PDB entry 7PAL | electron microscopy, 4.70 A resolution (low resolution: residue-level contacts below are approximate; hydrogen-bond / salt-bridge calls are withheld) | chains c and 3 of the 56 polymer chains in the assembly

Chain c:
Protein: 50S ribosomal protein L4
From: Mycoplasmoides pneumoniae M129
UniProtKB: P75579 (RL4_MYCPN); numbering as in UniProt (aligned over 1-212)
Chain sequence (212 residues; row label = number of the first residue in the row):
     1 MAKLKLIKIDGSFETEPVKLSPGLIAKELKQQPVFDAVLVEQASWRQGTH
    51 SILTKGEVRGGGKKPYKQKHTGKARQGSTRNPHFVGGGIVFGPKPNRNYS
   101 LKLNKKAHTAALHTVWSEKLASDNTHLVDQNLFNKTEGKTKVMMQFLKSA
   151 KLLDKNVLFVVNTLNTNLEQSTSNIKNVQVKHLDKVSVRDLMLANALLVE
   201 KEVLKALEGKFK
Unresolved in the structure: 1, 212

Chain 3:
Molecule: 23S ribosomal RNA
From: Mycoplasma pneumoniae M129
Sequence (2907 nucleotides; numbered 1 to 2907; the number before each row is that of its first residue):
     1 UACAAUAAGUUACUAAGGGCUUAUGGUGGAUGCCUUGGCACUAAUAGGCG
    51 AUGAAGGACGUGUUAACCUGCGAUAAGCUUCGGGUAGGUGGUAAGAACCU
   101 CAGAUCCGGAGAUUUCCGAAUGGAGCAAUCCGGUAGUUGGAAACAGCUAU
   151 CAUUAAUUGAUGAAUAAAUAGUCAAUUAAAGCAAUACGUGGUGAAGUGAA
   201 ACAUCUCAGUAGCCACAGGAAAAGAAAACGAAUGUGAUUCCGUGUGUAGU
   251 GGCGAGCGAAAGCGGAACAGGCCAAACUUAUCAUUAGAUAGGGGUUGUAG
   301 GGCUUGCAAUGUGGACUUGAAAACGAUAGAAGAAGCUGUUGGAAAGCAGC
   351 GCGCAAAAGGGUGAUAGCCCCGUAUUUGAAAUUGUUUUCAUACCUAGCGA
   401 GAUCCCUGAGUAGCUCGGAAAACGUUAUUUUGAGUGAAUCUGCCCAGACC
   451 AUUGGGUAAGCCUAAAUACUAAUUAGUGACCGAUAGCGAAACAGUACCGU
   501 GAGGGAAAGGUGAAAAGAACCCAGAGAUGGGAGUGAAAUAGAUUCUGAAA
   551 CCAUAUGCCUACAACGUGUCAGAGCACAUUAAUGUGUGAUGGCGUGCGUU
   601 UUGAAGUAUGAGCCGGCGAGUUAUGAUAGCAAGCGUUAGUUAACCAGGAG
   651 AUGGGGAGCUGUAGCGAAAGCGAGUUUUAAAAGAGCGUUUGUUUGUUAUU
   701 AUAGACCCGAAACGGGUUGAGCUAGUCAUGAGCAGGUUGAAGGUUGAGUA
   751 ACAUCAACUGGAGGACCGAACCGACUCUCGUUGAAACGAUAGCGGAUGAC
   801 UUGUGAUUAGGGGUGAAAUUCCAAUCGAAAUCCGUGAUAGCUGGUUCUCG
   851 UCGAAAUAGCUUUAAGGCUAGCGUGAGAUCACAAAUAAGUGGAGGUAAAG
   901 CUACUGAAUGUAUGAUGGCGCCACCUAGGCGUACUGAAUACAAUUAAACU
   951 CUGAAUGCCAUUUAUUUUAUUCUCGCAGUCAGACAGUGGGGGAUAAGCUU
  1001 CAUUGUCAAGAGGGGAAGAGCCCAGAUCAUUAAAUAAGGUCCCCAAAAUA
  1051 UACUAAGUGGAAAAGGAUGUGAAAGUGCUAAAACAGCAAGGAUGUUGGCU
  1101 UAGAAGCAGCCAUCGUUUAAAGAGUGCGUAACAGCUCACUUGUCGAGUGU
  1151 UUUUGCGCCGAAGAUGUAACGGGGCUAAGUAUAUUACCGAAUUUAUGGAU
  1201 AAGAUUUAUAUCUUGUGGUAGACGAGCGUUGUAUUGGAGUUGAAGUCAAA
  1251 GCGUGAGCAUUGGUGGAUCCAAUACAAGUGAGAAUGCCGGCAUGAGUAAC
  1301 GCUUGGGAGUGAGAAUCUCCCAAACCGAUUGACUAAGGUUUCCUGGACCA
  1351 GGGUCGUCCUUCCAGGGUUAGUCUGGACCUAAGCUGAGGCUGAAAAGCGU
  1401 AGGCGAUGGACAACAGGUUAAUAUUCCUGUACUUACAGUUAGACUGAUGG
  1451 AGUGACAAAGAAGGUUUUCCACCCCCAUAAUUGGAUUUGGGGAUAAAUCA
  1501 UAAGGUGGUACAAUAGGCAAAUCCGUUGUGCAUAACAUUGAGUGAUGAUG
  1551 UCGAGUGAAUGAGUGAUCAAGUAGCGAAGGUGGUAUUAAUCAUGCUUUCA
  1601 AGAAAAGCUUCUAGGGUUAAUCUAGCUGUAACCAGUACCGAGAACGAACA
  1651 CACGUAGUCAAGGAGAGGAUCCUAAGGUUAGCGAGUGAACUAUAGCCAAG
  1701 GAACUCUGCAAAUUAACCCCGUAAGUUAGCGAGAAGGGGUGCUUAUGUAA
  1751 AAGUAAGCCGCAGUGAAGAACGAGGGGGGACUGUUUAACUAAAACACAAC
  1801 UCUAUGCCAAACCGUAAGGUGAUGUAUAUGGGGUGACACCUGCCCAGUGC
  1851 UGGAAGGUUAAAGAAGGAGGUUAGCGCAAGCGAAGCUUUUAACUGAAGCC
  1901 CCAGUGAACGGCGGCCGUAACUAUAACGGUCCUAAGGUAGCGAAAUUCCU
  1951 AGUCGGGUAAAUUCCGUCCCGCUUGAAUGGUGUAACCAUCUCUUGACUGU
  2001 CUCGGCUAUAGACUCGGUGAAAUCCAGGUACGGGUGAAGACACCCGUUAG
  2051 GCGCAACGGGACGGAAAGACCCCGUGAAGCUUUACUGUAGCUUAAUAUUG
  2101 AUCAGGACAUUAUCAUGUAGAGAAUAGGUAGGAGCAAUCGAUGCAAGUUC
  2151 GCUAGGACUUGUUGAUGCGAAAGGUGGAAUACUACCCUUGGUUGUGUGCU
  2201 GUUCUAAUUGGUAACUGUUAUCCAGUUUCAAGACAGUGUUAGGUGGGCAG
  2251 UUUGACUGGGGCGGUCGCCUCCUAAAAGGUAACGGAGGCGUACAAAGGUA
  2301 CCUUCAGUACGGUUGGAAAUCGUAUGUAGAGUGUAAUGGUGUAAGGGUGC
  2351 UUGACUGUGAGACAUACAGGUCGAACAGGUGAGAAAUCAGGUCAUAGUGA
  2401 UCCGGUGGUCCAGUAUGGAAUGGCCAUCGCUCAACGGAUAAAAGCUACUC
  2451 CGGGGAUAACAGGCUGAUACUGCCCAAGAGUUCAUAUCGACGGCAGUGUU
  2501 UGGCACCUCGAUGUCGACUCAUCUCAUCCUCGAGCUGAAGCAGGUUCGAA
  2551 GGGUUCGGCUGUUCGCCGAUUAAAGAGAUACGUGAGUUGGGUUCAAACCG
  2601 UCGUGAGACAGGUUGGUCCCUAUCUAUUGUGCCCGUAGGAAGAUUGAAGA
  2651 GUGUUGCUUCUAGUACGAGAGGACCGAAGCGAGGACACCUCUUAUGCUCC
  2701 AGUUGUAGCGCCAGCUGCACCGCUGGGUAGUAACGUGUCUAUUAGAUAAA
  2751 CGCUGAAAGCAUCUAAGUGUGAAACUAUCUCAAAGAUUAAUCUUCCCAUU
  2801 UCGCAAGAAAGUAAGAGCCGUCAAAGACGAUGACGUUGAUAGGUUACAGG
  2851 UGUAAGCAUAGUGAUAUGUUGAGCUGAGUAAUACUAAUUGCUCGAGGACU
  2901 UAUUGGA
Unresolved in the structure: 1-7, 923-927, 1560-1569, 2901-2907

Chain c / chain 3 interface:
Residue-residue contacts - 135 pairs, chain c then chain 3:
  Glu-28(c) with C634(3)
  Lys-30(c) with G633(3); C634(3)
  Gln-32(c) with A632(3)
  Leu-39(c) with C1275(3)
  Val-40(c) with A651(3)
  Glu-41(c) with G650(3); A651(3)
  Gln-42(c) with A479(3); A1233(3)
  Ala-43(c) with A479(3)
  Ser-44(c) with G650(3)
  Trp-45(c) with A479(3)
  Arg-46(c) with A479(3); A1276(3)
  Gln-47(c) with U477(3); G478(3); A479(3); A649(3)
  Thr-49(c) with A40(3); G478(3)
  His-50(c) with C480(3)
  Ser-51(c) with C39(3); A40(3); C487(3)
  Ile-52(c) with C487(3)
  Leu-53(c) with C487(3)
  Lys-55(c) with C708(3); G709(3); G836(3)
  Gly-56(c) with G836(3)
  Val-58(c) with G488(3)
  Arg-59(c) with U185(3); G488(3); G494(3)
  Gly-60(c) with G505(3)
  Gly-61(c) with G505(3)
  Gly-62(c) with C833(3)
  Lys-63(c) with U831(3); C832(3)
  Lys-64(c) with A710(3); A711(3)
  Gln-68(c) with G709(3); A710(3); G2452(3)
  Lys-69(c) with A2069(3); C2451(3); G2452(3)
  His-70(c) with A2066(3); A2067(3)
  Thr-71(c) with U1285(3); A2067(3)
  Gly-72(c) with U1285(3); G1286(3); A2066(3)
  Lys-73(c) with U1285(3); G1286(3); C1287(3)
  Ala-74(c) with G1286(3)
  Arg-75(c) with G709(3); U1285(3); A2067(3); G2452(3); G2453(3)
  Gln-76(c) with C708(3); G709(3); C1287(3)
  Thr-79(c) with G505(3)
  Arg-80(c) with G488(3); A506(3)
  Asn-81(c) with C708(3); G709(3)
  Pro-82(c) with G618(3)
  His-83(c) with C708(3); A1284(3); G1286(3); C1287(3)
  Phe-84(c) with C1287(3)
  Val-85(c) with U484(3); A485(3)
  Gly-86(c) with A485(3)
  Gly-87(c) with A485(3); G486(3)
  Ile-89(c) with G486(3); G1278(3)
  Val-90(c) with A619(3); C707(3)
  Phe-91(c) with U621(3)
  Pro-93(c) with G1278(3)
  Lys-94(c) with U622(3); A705(3)
  Asn-96(c) with A623(3)
  Arg-97(c) with U622(3); A623(3); A1277(3)
  Asn-98(c) with A623(3)
  Leu-101(c) with G695(3); U696(3)
  Lys-102(c) with U641(3); U693(3); U694(3)
  Asn-104(c) with G633(3); U640(3); U641(3); U693(3)
  Lys-105(c) with U641(3); G653(3); G655(3)
  Lys-106(c) with U640(3)
  Ala-107(c) with G633(3)
  His-108(c) with A651(3); U652(3)
  Gly-138(c) with A355(3)
  Lys-139(c) with C354(3); A355(3)
  Thr-140(c) with C354(3); A355(3)
  Lys-141(c) with G353(3); C354(3)
  Asn-156(c) with U1235(3)
  Gln-170(c) with A355(3)
  Ser-173(c) with A356(3)
  Asn-174(c) with C354(3); A356(3); A357(3)
  Ile-175(c) with A357(3)
  Lys-181(c) with G648(3)
  Asp-184(c) with A651(3)
  Lys-185(c) with G648(3); G650(3); A651(3)
  Val-186(c) with A651(3)
  Ser-187(c) with G650(3); A651(3)
  Arg-189(c) with A1233(3)
Also at the interface, not in a pair above, chain c (85 interface residues in all): Phe-35, Gly-48, Thr-54, Gly-77, Ser-78, Gly-92, Pro-95, Leu-103, Met-144, Lys-176, Leu-193
Also at the interface, not in a pair above, chain 3 (79 interface residues in all): C41, A358, G504, G620, U624, G639, G647, G654, G704, C706, U1234, A1274

Summary:
85 residues of chain c and 79 residues of chain 3 are in contact.
Here chain c is 50S ribosomal protein L4 (Mycoplasmoides pneumoniae M129) and chain 3 is 23S ribosomal RNA
(Mycoplasma pneumoniae M129). Entry 7PAL (70S ribosome with A- and P-site tRNAs in Mycoplasma pneumoniae
cells) was determined by electron microscopy, deposited together with 7OOC, 7OOD, 7P6Z, 7PAH, 7PAI, 7PAJ and
23 further entries.
